9MRX - chains G and I of the 11 polymer chains in the assembly; structure by electron microscopy, 3.75 A resolution.

Chain G (and I):
Protein: Kiwa protein KwaA
Source organism: Escherichia coli
Notes: chain I of this document is another copy of the same molecule, construct and numbering; everything in this record applies to it too
UniProt: P0DW45 (KWAA_ECORM); residues 1-195 here = UniProt positions 1-195
Amino-acid sequence (195 residues; each row starts with the number of its first residue):
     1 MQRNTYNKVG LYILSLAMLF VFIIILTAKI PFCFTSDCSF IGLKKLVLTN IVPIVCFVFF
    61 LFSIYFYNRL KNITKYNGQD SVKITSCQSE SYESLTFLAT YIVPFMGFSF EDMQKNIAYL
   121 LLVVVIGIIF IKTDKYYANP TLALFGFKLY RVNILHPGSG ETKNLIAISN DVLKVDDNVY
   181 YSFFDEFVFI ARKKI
Cystine bridges: Cys33-Cys38

Interface between chain G and chain I:
Contacting residue pairs - 29 pairs, chain G then chain I:
  Met18(G) - Val125(I)  hydrophobic
  Phe22(G) - Leu121(I)  hydrophobic
  Phe22(G) - Leu122(I)  hydrophobic
  Ile25(G) - Gln114(I)
  Ile25(G) - Ala118(I)  hydrophobic
  Leu26(G) - Lys115(I)
  Leu26(G) - Ala118(I)  hydrophobic
  Ser89(G) - Asp134(I)
  Ser91(G) - Lys132(I)
  Ser91(G) - Thr133(I)
  Tyr92(G) - Tyr101(I)  hydrogen bond
  Tyr92(G) - Thr133(I)
  Tyr92(G) - Lys135(I)
  Ser94(G) - Ile129(I)
  Leu95(G) - Tyr101(I)
  Leu95(G) - Ile129(I)  hydrophobic
  Leu95(G) - Phe130(I)  hydrophobic
  Leu98(G) - Ile126(I)  hydrophobic
  Leu98(G) - Ile129(I)  hydrophobic
  Ala99(G) - Thr100(I)
  Ala99(G) - Tyr101(I)  hydrophobic
  Val103(G) - Pro104(I)  hydrophobic
  Val103(G) - Leu122(I)  hydrophobic
  Met106(G) - Ala118(I)  hydrophobic
  Met106(G) - Tyr119(I)  hydrophobic
  Gly107(G) - Phe108(I)
  Pro140(G) - Ile129(I)
  Ala143(G) - Lys132(I)
  Leu144(G) - Ile128(I)  hydrophobic
Also at the interface, not in a pair above, chain G (21 interface residues in all): Ala28, Lys29, Ile30, Thr96
Also at the interface, not in a pair above, chain I (21 interface residues in all): Glu93, Ile117

Summary:
The chain G/chain I interface involves 21 residues from each chain, with 1 hydrogen bond. Its one
hydrogen-bonded contact is Tyr92(G)-Tyr101(I).
Both chains are Kiwa protein KwaA (Escherichia coli). Entry 9MRX (Cryo-EM structure of KwaA-KwaB complex) was
determined by electron microscopy.
